6O7N - chains C and D of the 4 polymer chains in the assembly; structure by X-ray diffraction, 1.75 A resolution.

# Chain C
Molecule: Nitrogenase molybdenum-iron protein alpha chain
From: Azotobacter vinelandii
Notes: EC 1.18.6.1
Reference sequence: P07328 (NIFD_AZOVI); residue numbers follow UniProt; this construct covers 1-492
Amino-acid sequence (492 residues; numbered 1 to 492; the number before each row is that of its first residue):
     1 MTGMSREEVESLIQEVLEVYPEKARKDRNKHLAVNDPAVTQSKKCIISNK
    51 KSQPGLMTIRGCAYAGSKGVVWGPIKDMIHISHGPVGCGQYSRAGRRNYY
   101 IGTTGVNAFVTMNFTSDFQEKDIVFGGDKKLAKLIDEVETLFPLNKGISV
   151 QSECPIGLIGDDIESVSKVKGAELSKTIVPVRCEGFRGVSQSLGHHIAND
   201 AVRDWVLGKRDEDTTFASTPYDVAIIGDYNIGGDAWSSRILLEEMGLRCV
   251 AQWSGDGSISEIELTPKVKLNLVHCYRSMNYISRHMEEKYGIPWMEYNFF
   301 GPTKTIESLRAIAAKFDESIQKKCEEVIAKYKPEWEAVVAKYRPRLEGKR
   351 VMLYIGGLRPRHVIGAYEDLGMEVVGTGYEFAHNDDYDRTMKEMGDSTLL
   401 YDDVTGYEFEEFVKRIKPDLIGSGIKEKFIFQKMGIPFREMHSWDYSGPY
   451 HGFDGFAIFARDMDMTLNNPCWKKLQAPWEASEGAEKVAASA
Disordered / not traced: 1-3, 482-492
Ion coordination: fe(8)-S(7) cluster Fe: Cys-62, Cys-88, Cys-154 (shared with Cys-70(D), Cys-95(D), Tyr-99(D), Cys-153(D) of chain D); Fe ion near Cys-275 (its only coordinating residue here)
Small-molecule neighbours:
  - fe(8)-S(7) cluster (CLF): Cys-62, Tyr-64, Pro-85, Val-86, Gly-87, Cys-88, Tyr-91, Glu-153, Cys-154, Gly-185
  - 3-hydroxy-3-carboxy-adipic acid (HCA): Ala-65, Gly-95, Arg-96, Gln-191, Gly-424, Ile-425, Lys-426, Glu-440, His-442
  - ICS (iron-sulfur-molybdenum cluster with interstitial carbon): Val-70, Arg-96, His-195, Tyr-229, Ile-231, Cys-275, Arg-277, Ser-278, Ile-355, Gly-356, Gly-357, Leu-358, Arg-359, Pro-360, Phe-381, Met-441, His-442
Curated features (UniProtKB/Swiss-Prot):
  - binding site ([8Fe-7S] cluster): Cys-62, Cys-88, Cys-154
  - binding site ([7Fe-Mo-9S-C-homocitryl] cluster): Cys-275, His-442
  - mutagenesis: His-195 (H195Q: No nitrogenase activity)

# Chain D
Molecule: Nitrogenase molybdenum-iron protein beta chain
From: Azotobacter vinelandii
Notes: EC 1.18.6.1
Reference sequence: P07329 (NIFK_AZOVI); residue numbers follow UniProt; this construct covers 1-523
Amino-acid sequence (523 residues; each row starts with the number of its first residue):
     1 MSQQVDKIKASYPLFLDQDYKDMLAKKRDGFEEKYPQDKIDEVFQWTTTK
    51 EYQELNFQREALTVNPAKACQPLGAVLCALGFEKTMPYVHGSQGCVAYYR
   101 SYFNRHFREPVSCVSDSMTEDAAVFGGQQNMKDGLQNCKATYKPDMIAVS
   151 TTCMAEVIGDDLNAFINNSKKEGFIPDEFPVPFAHTPAFVGSHVTGWDNM
   201 FEGIARYFTLKSMDDKVVGSNKKINIVPGFETYLGNFRVIKRMLSEMGVG
   251 YSLLSDPEEVLDTPADGQFRMYAGGTTQEEMKDAPNALNTVLLQPWHLEK
   301 TKKFVEGTWKHEVPKLNIPMGLDWTDEFLMKVSEISGQPIPASLTKERGR
   351 LVDMMTDSHTWLHGKRFALWGDPDFVMGLVKFLLELGCEPVHILCHNGNK
   401 RWKKAVDAILAASPYGKNATVYIGKDLWHLRSLVFTDKPDFMIGNSYGKF
   451 IQRDTLHKGKEFEVPLIRIGFPIFDRHHLHRSTTLGYEGAMQILTTLVNS
   501 ILERLDEETRGMQATDYNHDLVR
Disordered / not traced: 1
Sequence notes: engineered mutation Tyr-99 (Phe in P07329), Ala-188 (Ser in P07329)
Ion coordination: fe(8)-S(7) cluster Fe: Cys-70, Cys-95, Tyr-99, Cys-153 (shared with Cys-62(C), Cys-88(C), Cys-154(C) of chain C); Fe ion site 1: Arg-108, Glu-109 (shared with 2 residues of chain B); Fe ion site 2: Asp-353, Asp-357 (shared with 2 residues of chain B)
Small-molecule neighbours: fe(8)-S(7) cluster (CLF): Cys-70, Pro-72, Ser-92, Gly-94, Cys-95, Tyr-98, Tyr-99, Thr-152, Cys-153, Ala-188
Curated features (UniProtKB/Swiss-Prot):
  - binding site ([8Fe-7S] cluster): Cys-70, Cys-95, Cys-153
From the paper describing this entry:
  - mutagenesis - F99Y/S188A, S188A: unchanged growth in response to diazotrophic growth conditions
  - mutagenesis - F99Y/S188A, F99Y, S188A: decreased catalytic activity

# How chain C and chain D interact
Pairs across the interface - 204 pairs, chain C then chain D:
  Val-19(C) / Ala-140(D)
  Val-19(C) / Lys-143(D)
  Tyr-20(C) / Thr-141(D)
  Pro-21(C) / Gln-136(D)
  Pro-21(C) / Asn-137(D)
  Pro-21(C) / Ala-140(D)
  Lys-23(C) / Gln-129(D)
  Lys-23(C) / Asp-133(D)  salt bridge
  Ala-24(C) / Asn-137(D)
  Ser-52(C) / Gln-93(D)  hydrogen bond
  Ser-52(C) / Ser-117(D)
  Pro-54(C) / Ser-115(D)
  Pro-54(C) / Asp-116(D)
  Pro-54(C) / Asn-130(D)
  Pro-54(C) / Asp-133(D)
  Pro-54(C) / Gly-134(D)
  Pro-54(C) / Asn-137(D)  hydrogen bond (backbone-side chain)
  Gly-55(C) / Val-114(D)
  Gly-55(C) / Ser-115(D)  hydrogen bond (backbone-backbone)
  Gly-55(C) / Asp-116(D)
  Gly-55(C) / Gly-134(D)
  Gly-55(C) / Cys-138(D)
  Gly-55(C) / Tyr-142(D)
  Leu-56(C) / Asn-137(D)
  Leu-56(C) / Thr-141(D)
  Leu-56(C) / Tyr-142(D)  hydrogen bond (backbone-side chain)
  Met-57(C) / Met-86(D)  hydrophobic
  Met-57(C) / Arg-100(D)
  Met-57(C) / Ser-112(D)
  Met-57(C) / Cys-113(D)
  Met-57(C) / Val-114(D)  hydrophobic
  Met-57(C) / Tyr-142(D)
  Thr-58(C) / Gln-93(D)
  Thr-58(C) / Arg-100(D)
  Arg-60(C) / Ala-97(D)
  Gly-61(C) / Gly-94(D)
  Cys-62(C) / Gly-94(D)
  Tyr-64(C) / Tyr-98(D)
  Ala-65(C) / Tyr-98(D)
  Lys-76(C) / Glu-32(D)  salt bridge
  Pro-85(C) / Cys-153(D)  hydrophobic
  Pro-85(C) / Ala-188(D)  hydrophobic
  Val-86(C) / Pro-66(D)  hydrophobic
  Val-86(C) / Lys-68(D)
  Val-86(C) / Ala-69(D)
  Val-86(C) / Cys-70(D)
  Gly-87(C) / Cys-70(D)
  Gln-90(C) / Pro-66(D)  hydrogen bond (side chain-backbone)
  Gln-90(C) / Lys-68(D)  hydrogen bond (side chain-backbone)
  Gln-90(C) / Tyr-102(D)
  Gln-90(C) / Tyr-447(D)
  Tyr-91(C) / Ala-69(D)
  Tyr-91(C) / Cys-70(D)  hydrogen bond (side chain-backbone)
  Tyr-91(C) / Leu-73(D)
  Tyr-91(C) / Tyr-98(D)  hydrophobic
  Tyr-91(C) / Tyr-99(D)  hydrophobic
  Tyr-91(C) / Tyr-102(D)  hydrophobic
  Ser-92(C) / Tyr-98(D)
  Arg-93(C) / Asn-65(D)  hydrogen bond
  Arg-93(C) / Tyr-447(D)
  Arg-93(C) / Phe-450(D)
  Gly-95(C) / Arg-105(D)
  Tyr-99(C) / Ser-11(D)
  Thr-103(C) / Ile-40(D)
  Thr-104(C) / Arg-453(D)
  Val-106(C) / Ile-40(D)  hydrophobic
  Val-106(C) / Phe-44(D)  hydrophobic
  Asn-107(C) / Lys-34(D)
  Asn-107(C) / Ile-40(D)
  Met-112(C) / Val-64(D)  hydrophobic
  Met-112(C) / Asn-65(D)
  Met-112(C) / Trp-428(D)  hydrophobic
  Asn-113(C) / Thr-63(D)
  Asn-113(C) / Val-64(D)
  Asn-113(C) / Asn-65(D)  hydrogen bond (backbone-backbone)
  Asn-113(C) / Pro-66(D)
  Phe-114(C) / Thr-63(D)
  Phe-114(C) / Val-64(D)  hydrophobic
  Thr-115(C) / Leu-62(D)
  Thr-115(C) / Thr-63(D)  hydrogen bond (backbone-backbone)
  Asp-117(C) / Thr-63(D)
  Asp-117(C) / Lys-68(D)  salt bridge
  Phe-118(C) / Phe-189(D)
  Gln-119(C) / Phe-189(D)
  Glu-120(C) / Phe-189(D)  hydrogen bond (backbone-backbone)
  Glu-120(C) / Val-190(D)
  Ile-123(C) / Phe-189(D)  hydrophobic
  Lys-130(C) / Ala-61(D)
  Lys-133(C) / Ala-61(D)
  Leu-134(C) / Ala-61(D)
  Leu-134(C) / Leu-62(D)  hydrophobic
  Glu-137(C) / Arg-59(D)
  Glu-137(C) / Glu-60(D)  hydrogen bond (side chain-backbone)
  Glu-137(C) / Ala-61(D)  hydrogen bond (side chain-backbone)
  Glu-137(C) / Leu-62(D)  hydrogen bond (side chain-backbone)
  Val-138(C) / Leu-62(D)  hydrophobic
  Thr-140(C) / Trp-46(D)
  Thr-140(C) / Leu-55(D)
  Leu-141(C) / Tyr-52(D)  hydrogen bond (backbone-side chain)
  Leu-141(C) / Leu-55(D)  hydrophobic
  Leu-141(C) / Asn-56(D)
  Leu-141(C) / Arg-59(D)
  Phe-142(C) / Trp-428(D)  hydrophobic
  Pro-143(C) / Trp-46(D)
  Leu-144(C) / Tyr-35(D)
  Leu-144(C) / Val-43(D)  hydrophobic
  Lys-146(C) / Glu-33(D)  hydrogen bond (side chain-backbone)
  Cys-154(C) / Ser-92(D)
  Cys-154(C) / Cys-153(D)  hydrophobic
  Cys-154(C) / Met-154(D)  hydrophobic
  Pro-155(C) / Cys-153(D)
  Leu-158(C) / Ala-123(D)  hydrophobic
  Leu-158(C) / Met-154(D)  hydrophobic
  Leu-158(C) / Val-157(D)  hydrophobic
  Leu-158(C) / Ile-158(D)  hydrophobic
  Ile-159(C) / Val-157(D)  hydrophobic
  Phe-186(C) / Thr-119(D)
  Phe-186(C) / Glu-120(D)  hydrogen bond (backbone-backbone)
  Phe-186(C) / Met-154(D)  hydrophobic
  Arg-187(C) / Glu-120(D)
  Gly-188(C) / Thr-119(D)
  Gly-188(C) / Glu-120(D)  hydrogen bond (backbone-side chain)
  Arg-210(C) / Glu-33(D)  salt bridge
  Gly-232(C) / Ser-11(D)
  Gly-232(C) / Phe-15(D)
  Gly-233(C) / Phe-15(D)
  Trp-236(C) / Phe-15(D)  hydrophobic
  Trp-236(C) / Tyr-20(D)
  Trp-236(C) / Met-23(D)
  Trp-236(C) / Leu-24(D)
  Ser-237(C) / Leu-14(D)
  Ser-237(C) / Phe-15(D)
  Ser-237(C) / Tyr-20(D)  hydrogen bond
  Arg-239(C) / Met-23(D)
  Arg-239(C) / Lys-27(D)
  Arg-239(C) / Phe-31(D)
  Ile-240(C) / Asp-19(D)
  Ile-240(C) / Tyr-20(D)
  Ile-240(C) / Met-23(D)
  Glu-243(C) / Met-23(D)
  Arg-248(C) / Phe-31(D)
  Cys-249(C) / Phe-31(D)
  Val-250(C) / Phe-31(D)
  Gln-252(C) / Lys-27(D)
  Asp-256(C) / Lys-27(D)  salt bridge
  Ser-258(C) / Phe-31(D)
  Ser-258(C) / Glu-32(D)
  Ser-260(C) / Phe-31(D)  hydrogen bond (side chain-backbone)
  Ser-260(C) / Glu-32(D)  hydrogen bond (side chain-backbone)
  Ser-260(C) / Glu-33(D)
  Glu-261(C) / Lys-27(D)  salt bridge
  Glu-261(C) / Phe-31(D)
  Glu-261(C) / Glu-32(D)
  Lys-330(C) / Ser-2(D)
  Glu-334(C) / Ser-2(D)  hydrogen bond
  Glu-334(C) / Gln-3(D)  hydrogen bond (side chain-backbone)
  Ala-337(C) / Val-5(D)
  Lys-341(C) / Asp-6(D)  salt bridge
  Tyr-342(C) / Ile-8(D)
  Gly-406(C) / Tyr-142(D)  hydrogen bond (backbone-side chain)
  Tyr-407(C) / Thr-141(D)
  Tyr-407(C) / Tyr-142(D)  hydrogen bond (backbone-side chain)
  Glu-410(C) / Phe-269(D)
  Ile-425(C) / Ser-101(D)
  Ile-425(C) / Asn-104(D)
  Lys-426(C) / Ala-97(D)
  Lys-426(C) / Arg-100(D)
  Lys-426(C) / Ser-101(D)
  Lys-426(C) / Asn-104(D)
  Phe-429(C) / Asn-104(D)
  Phe-429(C) / Arg-108(D)
  Phe-429(C) / Glu-109(D)
  Phe-429(C) / Pro-110(D)
  Ile-430(C) / Pro-110(D)  hydrophobic
  Ile-430(C) / Phe-269(D)  hydrophobic
  Lys-433(C) / Glu-109(D)  salt bridge
  Lys-433(C) / Pro-110(D)
  Lys-433(C) / Thr-263(D)  hydrogen bond (side chain-backbone)
  Lys-433(C) / Pro-264(D)
  Lys-433(C) / Ala-265(D)
  Lys-433(C) / Asp-266(D)
  Lys-433(C) / Gly-267(D)  hydrogen bond (backbone-backbone)
  Lys-433(C) / Gln-268(D)  hydrogen bond (backbone-backbone)
  Met-434(C) / Gly-267(D)
  Met-434(C) / Phe-269(D)
  Gly-448(C) / Ala-10(D)
  Gly-448(C) / Ser-11(D)  hydrogen bond (backbone-backbone)
  Pro-449(C) / Ser-11(D)
  Pro-449(C) / Phe-15(D)  hydrophobic
  Asp-454(C) / Ser-2(D)  hydrogen bond (side chain-backbone)
  Asp-454(C) / Gln-3(D)  hydrogen bond (backbone-side chain)
  Asp-454(C) / Leu-14(D)
  Asp-454(C) / Tyr-20(D)  hydrogen bond
  Ala-457(C) / Gln-3(D)
  Ala-457(C) / Ile-8(D)
  Ile-458(C) / Gln-3(D)
  Ile-458(C) / Ile-8(D)  hydrophobic
  Ile-458(C) / Lys-9(D)
  Ile-458(C) / Ala-10(D)  hydrophobic
  Arg-461(C) / Ile-8(D)
  Leu-475(C) / Ala-265(D)
  Leu-475(C) / Asp-266(D)
  Leu-475(C) / Gly-267(D)
  Gln-476(C) / Asp-266(D)
Interface residues without a listed pair, chain C (112 interface residues in all): Gln-53, Ile-59, Asp-77, Cys-88, Ile-101, Gly-105, Thr-111, Ser-116, Gly-185, Val-189, Leu-193, Phe-216, Leu-264, Tyr-331, Val-338, Thr-405, Gly-435
Interface residues without a listed pair, chain D (99 interface residues in all): Lys-39, Gln-58, Ala-67, Met-271, His-396, Asp-454, His-457

# In short
The interface between chain C and chain D involves 112 residues on one side and 99 on the other, with 32
hydrogen bonds and 8 salt bridges. Polar contacts include Lys-23(C)/Asp-133(D), Lys-76(C)/Glu-32(D) and
Asp-117(C)/Lys-68(D). From the paper: F99Y/S188A, F99Y and S188A of chain D reduce catalytic activity;
F99Y/S188A and S188A of chain D leave growth in response to diazotrophic growth conditions unchanged.
Chain C is Nitrogenase molybdenum-iron protein alpha chain and chain D is Nitrogenase molybdenum-iron protein
beta chain, both from Azotobacter vinelandii; the structure, Nitrogenase MoFeP mutant F99Y/S188A from
Azotobacter vinelandii in the indigo carmine oxidized state, was determined by X-ray diffraction together with
6O7L, 6O7M, 6O7O, 6O7P, 6O7Q, 6O7R and 6O7S from the same study.
